6SPE - chains a and n of the 21 polymer chains in the assembly; structure by electron microscopy, 3.60 A resolution.

Chain a:
Molecule: 16S ribosomal RNA
From: Pseudomonas aeruginosa
Sequence (1526 nucleotides; row label = number of the first residue in the row):
     2 AACUGAAGAG UUUGAUCAUG GCUCAGAUUG AACGCUGGCG GCAGGCCUAA CACAUGCAAG
    62 UCGAGCGGAU AAAGGGAGCU UGCUCCUGGA UUCAGCGGCG GACGGGUGAG UAAUGCCUAG
   122 GAAUCUGCCU GGUAGUGGGG GAUAACGUCC GGAAACGGGC GCUAAUACCG CAUACGUCCU
   182 GAGGGAGAAA GUGGGGGAUC UUCGGACCUC ACGCUAUCAG AUGAGCCUAG GUCGGAUUAG
   242 CUAGUUGGUG GGGUAAAGGC CUACCAAGGC GACGAUCCGU AACUGGUCUG AGAGGAUGAU
   302 CAGUCACACU GGAACUGAGA CACGGUCCAG ACUCCUACGG GAGGCAGCAG UGGGGAAUAU
   362 UGGACAAUGG GCGAAAGCCU GAUCCAGCCA UGCCGCGUGU GUGAAGAAGG UCUUCGGAUU
   422 GUAAAGCACU UUAAGUUGGG AGGAAGGGCA GUAAGUUAAU ACCUUGCUGU UUUGACGUUA
   482 CCAACAGAAU AAGCACCGGC UAACUUCGUG CCAGCAGCCG CGGUAAUACG AAGGGUGCAA
   542 GCGUUAAUCG GAAUUACUGG GCGUAAAGCG CGCGUAGGUG GUUCAGCAAG UUGGAUGUGA
   602 AAUCCCCGGG CUCAACCUGG GAACUGCAUC CAAAACUACU GAGCUAGAGU ACGGUAGAGG
   662 GUGGUGGAAU UUCCUGUGUA GCGGUGAAAU GCGUAGAUAU AGGAAGGAAC ACCAGUGGCG
   722 AAGGCGACCA CCUGGACUGA UACUGACACU GAGGUGCGAA AGCGUGGGGA GCAAACAGGA
   782 UUAGAUACCC UGGUAGUCCA CGCCGUAAAC GAUGUCGACU AGCCGUUGGG AUCCUUGAGA
   842 UCUUAGUGGC GCAGCUAACG CGAUAAGUCG ACCGCCUGGG GAGUACGGCC GCAAGGUUAA
   902 AACUCAAAUG AAUUGACGGG GGCCCGCACA AGCGGUGGAG CAUGUGGUUU AAUUCGAAGC
   962 AACGCGAAGA ACCUUACCUG GCCUUGACAU GCUGAGAACU UUCCAGAGAU GGAUUGGUGC
  1022 CUUCGGGAAC UCAGACACAG GUGCUGCAUG GCUGUCGUCA GCUCGUGUCG UGAGAUGUUG
  1082 GGUUAAGUCC CGUAACGAGC GCAACCCUUG UCCUUAGUUA CCAGCACCUC GGGUGGGCAC
  1142 UCUAAGGAGA CUGCCGGUGA CAAACCGGAG GAAGGUGGGG AUGACGUCAA GUCAUCAUGG
  1202 CCCUUACGGC CAGGGCUACA CACGUGCUAC AAUGGUCGGU ACAAAGGGUU GCCAAGCCGC
  1262 GAGGUGGAGC UAAUCCCAUA AAACCGAUCG UAGUCCGGAU CGCAGUCUGC AACUCGACUG
  1322 CGUGAAGUCG GAAUCGCUAG UAAUCGUGAA UCAGAAUGUC ACGGUGAAUA CGUUCCCGGG
  1382 CCUUGUACAC ACCGCCCGUC ACACCAUGGG AGUGGGUUGC UCCAGAAGUA GCUAGUCUAA
  1442 CCGCAAGGGG GACGGUUACC ACGGAGUGAU UCAUGACUGG GGUGAAGUCG UAACAAGGUA
  1502 GCCGUAGGGG AACCUGCGGC UGGAUC
Differences from the reference sequence: conflict A72 (G891104 in 1353913695)

Chain n:
Name: 30S ribosomal protein S14
From: Pseudomonas aeruginosa
UniProt: E2RXT8 (E2RXT8_PSEAI); residues 3-100 here = UniProt positions 3-100
Amino-acid sequence (98 residues; numbered 3 to 100; the number before each row is that of its first residue):
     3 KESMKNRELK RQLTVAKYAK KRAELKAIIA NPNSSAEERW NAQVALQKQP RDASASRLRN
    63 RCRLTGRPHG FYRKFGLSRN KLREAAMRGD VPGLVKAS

Chain a / chain n interface:
Pairs across the interface (60; chain a residue first):
  G967(a) - Arg69(n)  hydrogen bond to the phosphate
  G967(a) - Arg81(n)  hydrogen bond to the phosphate
  A968(a) - Arg69(n)  salt bridge to the phosphate
  A968(a) - His71(n)  stacking on the base
  A968(a) - Arg81(n)  salt bridge to the phosphate
  A969(a) - Gly72(n)  sugar contact
  A969(a) - Tyr74(n)  base contact
  G970(a) - His71(n)  salt bridge to the phosphate
  G970(a) - Gly72(n)  hydrogen bond to the phosphate
  A971(a) - His71(n)  phosphate contact
  C973(a) - Ser58(n)  base contact
  C973(a) - Arg59(n)  hydrogen bond to the base
  C974(a) - Arg13(n)  phosphate contact
  C974(a) - Ser58(n)  base contact
  C974(a) - Arg59(n)  hydrogen bond to the sugar
  U975(a) - Met6(n)  sugar contact
  U975(a) - Arg9(n)  salt bridge to the phosphate
  U975(a) - Glu10(n)  phosphate contact
  U975(a) - Arg61(n)  hydrogen bond to the sugar
  U975(a) - Arg63(n)  hydrogen bond to the phosphate
  U976(a) - Met6(n)  phosphate contact
  U976(a) - Arg9(n)  phosphate contact
  U976(a) - Arg63(n)  salt bridge to the phosphate
  A988(a) - Ser5(n)  base contact
  A988(a) - Asn8(n)  hydrogen bond to the sugar
  C989(a) - Asn8(n)  hydrogen bond to the sugar
  U1001(a) - Lys19(n)  salt bridge to the phosphate
  G1041(a) - Glu4(n)  phosphate contact
  G1042(a) - Lys3(n)  phosphate contact
  G1042(a) - Glu4(n)  hydrogen bond to the phosphate
  U1043(a) - Lys3(n)  sugar contact
  C1053(a) - Arg85(n)  hydrogen bond to the phosphate
  U1054(a) - Arg85(n)  salt bridge to the phosphate
  G1181(a) - Ser100(n)  hydrogen bond to the sugar
  A1182(a) - Lys98(n)  sugar contact
  A1182(a) - Ser100(n)  sugar contact
  U1196(a) - Thr67(n)  sugar contact
  U1196(a) - Arg69(n)  sugar contact
  U1196(a) - Asn82(n)  hydrogen bond to the base
  G1210(a) - Lys3(n)  salt bridge to the phosphate
  G1210(a) - Ser5(n)  hydrogen bond to the phosphate
  C1211(a) - Ser5(n)  phosphate contact
  C1211(a) - Arg9(n)  salt bridge to the phosphate
  A1213(a) - Arg53(n)  salt bridge to the phosphate
  A1213(a) - Arg59(n)  salt bridge to the phosphate
  G1214(a) - Arg53(n)  salt bridge to the phosphate
  G1249(a) - Lys76(n)  salt bridge to the phosphate
  G1310(a) - Lys28(n)  salt bridge to the phosphate
  C1311(a) - Arg24(n)  salt bridge to the phosphate
  C1311(a) - Lys28(n)  phosphate contact
  C1311(a) - Gln49(n)  sugar contact
  C1311(a) - Arg53(n)  base contact
  C1311(a) - Ser56(n)  phosphate contact
  U1352(a) - Phe73(n)  sugar contact
  U1352(a) - Tyr74(n)  phosphate contact
  U1352(a) - Arg75(n)  salt bridge to the phosphate
  C1353(a) - Asn62(n)  hydrogen bond to the phosphate
  C1353(a) - Arg75(n)  salt bridge to the phosphate
  A1354(a) - Ser58(n)  hydrogen bond to the base
  A1354(a) - Arg75(n)  salt bridge to the phosphate
Other interface residues (no listed pair), chain a (36 interface residues in all): A977, G1052, C1108, C1212, U1266, A1351
Other interface residues (no listed pair), chain n (35 interface residues in all): Ala32, Pro70, Glu86

Summary:
The interface between chain a and chain n involves 36 residues on one side and 35 on the other, with 16
hydrogen bonds, 18 salt bridges and 1 aromatic stacking contact. Polar contacts include C973(a)-Arg59(n),
U1196(a)-Asn82(n) and A1354(a)-Ser58(n).
Here chain a is 16S ribosomal RNA and chain n is 30S ribosomal protein S14, both from Pseudomonas aeruginosa.
Entry 6SPE (Pseudomonas aeruginosa 30s ribosome from a clinical isolate) was determined by electron microscopy
(same publication as 6SPC).
